PDB entry 1NZA | X-ray diffraction, 1.70 A resolution | chain A

Chain A:
Molecule: Divalent cation tolerance protein
Source organism: Thermus thermophilus
UniProt: Q7SIA8 (CUTA_THET8); residue numbers follow UniProt; this construct covers 1-103
Chain sequence (103 residues; numbered 1 to 103; the number before each row is that of its first residue):
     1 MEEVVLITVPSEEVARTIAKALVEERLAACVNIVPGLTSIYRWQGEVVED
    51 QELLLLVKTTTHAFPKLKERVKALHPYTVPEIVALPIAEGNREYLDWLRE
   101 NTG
Bound ions: Na+ site 1: T8, E52; Na+ site 2 near D50 (its only coordinating residue here)

Summary:
T8 and E52 form the Na+ site 1.
Chain A is Divalent cation tolerance protein (Thermus thermophilus); the structure, Divalent cation tolerance
protein (Cut A1) from thermus thermophilus HB8, was determined by X-ray diffraction together with 4NYO and
1V6H from the same study.
